PDB entry 8G02 | electron microscopy, 3.50 A resolution | chains E and G of the 6 polymer chains in the assembly

Chain E:
Protein: Phospho-N-acetylmuramoyl-pentapeptide-transferase
Source organism: Escherichia coli K-12
Notes: EC 2.7.8.13
UniProtKB: P0A6W3 (MRAY_ECOLI); numbering as in UniProt (aligned over 1-360)
Chain sequence (360 residues; each row starts with the number of its first residue):
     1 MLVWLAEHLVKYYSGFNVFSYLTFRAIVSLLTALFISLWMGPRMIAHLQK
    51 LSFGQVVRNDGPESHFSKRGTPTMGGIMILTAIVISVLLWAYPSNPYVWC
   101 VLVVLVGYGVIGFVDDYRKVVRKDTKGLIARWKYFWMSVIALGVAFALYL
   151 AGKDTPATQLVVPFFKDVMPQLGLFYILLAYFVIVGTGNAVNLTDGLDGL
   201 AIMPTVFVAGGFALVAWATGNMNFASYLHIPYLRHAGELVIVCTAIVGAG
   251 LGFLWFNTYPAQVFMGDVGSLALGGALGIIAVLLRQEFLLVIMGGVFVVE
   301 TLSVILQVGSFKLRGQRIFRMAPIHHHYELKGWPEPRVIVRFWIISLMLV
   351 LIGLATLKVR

Chain G:
Protein: Lysis protein E
Source organism: Escherichia phage phiX174
Notes: engineered mutation(s): Gly insertion position 2
UniProtKB: P03639 (LYS_BPPHS); residue numbers follow UniProt; this construct covers 2-91
Chain sequence (98 residues; each row starts with the number of its first residue; numbering starts at 0):
     0 MGVRWTLWDTLAFLLLLSLLLPSLLIMFIPSTFKRPVSSWKARNLRKTLL
    50 MASSVRLKPLNCSRLPCVYAQETLTFLLTQKKTCVKNYVRKEHHHHHH
Disordered / not traced: 0, 66-97
Construct notes: insertion (1); conflict R42 (Leu in P03639), R89 (Gln in P03639); expression tag (92-97)
Curated features (UniProtKB/Swiss-Prot):
  - mutagenesis: D8 (D8A: Delayed lysis onset), A11 (A11S: Delayed lysis onset), F12 (F12A: Delayed lysis onset), L18 (L18A: Loss of ability to insert in the host membrane), L19 (L19A: Delayed lysis onset), L20 (L20A: Delayed lysis onset), P21 (P21A: Loss of E-mediated host lysis; P21G: Loss of E-mediated host lysis; P21S: Loss of E-mediated host lysis; P21V: Loss of E-mediated host lysis), L23 (L23A: Delayed lysis onset), M26 (M26A: Delayed lysis onset), F27 (F27A: Delayed lysis onset), P29 (P29A: Delayed lysis onset), K46 (K46A: Delayed lysis onset)

Interface between chain E and chain G:
Pairs across the interface (12; chain E residue first):
  P62(E) with R45(G); L48(G); L49(G); A51(G)
  E63(E) with L49(G); A51(G); S53(G), hydrogen bond
  S64(E) with A51(G); S52(G)
  H65(E) with L49(G)
  F66(E) with L49(G), hydrophobic; M50(G), hydrophobic
Interface residues without a listed pair, chain E (6 interface residues in all): N59

Summary:
Chain E and chain G form an interface of 6 and 7 residues respectively, with 1 hydrogen bond. Its one
hydrogen-bonded contact is E63(E)-S53(G). From UniProt: 12 mutagenesis sites on chain G.
Here chain E is Phospho-N-acetylmuramoyl-pentapeptide-transferase (Escherichia coli K-12) and chain G is Lysis
protein E (Escherichia phage phiX174). Entry 8G02 (YES Complex - E. coli MraY, Protein E PhiX174, E. coli
SlyD) was determined by electron microscopy together with 8G01 from the same study.
